Entry 6HW3 (X-ray diffraction, 2.60 A resolution); this record covers chains R and S of the 28 polymer chains in the assembly.

[Chain R]
Protein: Proteasome subunit alpha type-5
From: Saccharomyces cerevisiae (strain ATCC 204508 / S288c)
Notes: EC 3.4.25.1
Reference sequence: P32379 (PSA5_YEAST); residues -7 to 252 here correspond to UniProt positions 1-260 (UniProt number = residue number + 8)
Chain sequence (260 residues; numbered -7 to 252; the number before each row is that of its first residue; numbers below 1 keep their minus sign (Met-7 is residue -7)):
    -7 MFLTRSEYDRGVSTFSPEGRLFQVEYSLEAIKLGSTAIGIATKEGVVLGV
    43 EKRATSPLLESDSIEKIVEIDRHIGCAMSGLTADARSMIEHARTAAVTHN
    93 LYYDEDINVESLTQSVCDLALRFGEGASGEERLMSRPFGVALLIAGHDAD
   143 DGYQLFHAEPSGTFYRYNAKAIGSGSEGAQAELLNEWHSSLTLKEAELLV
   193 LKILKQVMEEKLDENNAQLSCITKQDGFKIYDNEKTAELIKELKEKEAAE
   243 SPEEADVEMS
Not modelled in the structure: -7 to 0, 118-124, 243-252

[Chain S]
Protein: Proteasome subunit alpha type-6
From: Saccharomyces cerevisiae (strain ATCC 204508 / S288c)
Notes: EC 3.4.25.1
Reference sequence: P40302 (PSA6_YEAST); residues 0-233 here correspond to UniProt positions 1-234 (UniProt number = residue number + 1)
Chain sequence (234 residues; row label = number of the first residue in the row; numbering starts at 0):
     0 MFRNNYDGDTVTFSPTGRLFQVEYALEAIKQGSVTVGLRSNTHAVLVALK
    50 RNADELSSYQKKIIKCDEHMGLSLAGLAPDARVLSNYLRQQCNYSSLVFN
   100 RKLAVERAGHLLCDKAQKNTQSYGGRPYGVGLLIIGYDKSGAHLLEFQPS
   150 GNVTELYGTAIGARSQGAKTYLERTLDTFIKIDGNPDELIKAGVEAISQS
   200 LRDESLTVDNLSIAIVGKDTPFTIYDGEAVAKYI
Not modelled in the structure: 0-2
Swiss-Prot annotation at these positions:
  - modified residue: Ser13 (Phosphoserine)
  - cross-link: Lys190 (Glycyl lysine isopeptide (Lys-Gly) (interchain with G-Cter in ubiquitin))

[How chain R and chain S interact]
Pairs across the interface - 46 pairs, chain R then chain S:
  Arg2(R) - Gly7(S)
  Ser5(R) - Arg125(S)
  Thr6(R) - Gly7(S)
  Thr6(R) - Gln20(S)
  Phe7(R) - Gln20(S)  hydrogen bond (backbone-side chain)
  Phe7(R) - Tyr23(S)
  Phe7(R) - Ala24(S)  hydrophobic
  Phe7(R) - Leu76(S)  hydrophobic
  Phe7(R) - Arg125(S)
  Phe7(R) - Pro126(S)
  Phe7(R) - Gly128(S)
  Ser8(R) - Tyr23(S)
  Pro9(R) - Tyr23(S)  hydrophobic
  Pro9(R) - Glu26(S)
  Glu10(R) - Glu26(S)
  Glu10(R) - Gln30(S)
  Gly11(R) - Tyr23(S)
  Gly11(R) - Ala27(S)
  Leu13(R) - Arg125(S)
  Gln106(R) - Arg81(S)  hydrogen bond
  Asp110(R) - Arg81(S)  salt bridge
  Leu113(R) - Pro78(S)  hydrophobic
  Leu113(R) - Asp79(S)
  Leu113(R) - Arg125(S)
  Glu117(R) - Tyr122(S)
  Ser153(R) - Pro78(S)
  Gly154(R) - Pro78(S)
  Thr155(R) - Gln59(S)
  Thr155(R) - Pro78(S)
  Phe156(R) - Gln59(S)
  Tyr157(R) - Arg50(S)
  Tyr157(R) - Ala52(S)
  Tyr157(R) - Ser57(S)
  Tyr157(R) - Gln59(S)
  Arg158(R) - Ser56(S)
  Arg158(R) - Ser57(S)  hydrogen bond (backbone-backbone)
  Tyr159(R) - Ala52(S)
  Tyr159(R) - Asp53(S)
  Tyr159(R) - Leu55(S)
  Tyr159(R) - Ser56(S)
  Asn160(R) - Leu55(S)  hydrogen bond (backbone-backbone)
  Ala161(R) - Leu55(S)
  Gln172(R) - Asp53(S)  hydrogen bond
  Gln172(R) - Leu55(S)
  Leu175(R) - Leu55(S)
  Leu176(R) - Leu55(S)
Other interface residues (no listed pair), chain R (26 interface residues in all): Gly3
Other interface residues (no listed pair), chain S (26 interface residues in all): Asp6, Asn51, Glu54, Gly123

[Overview]
The chain R/chain S interface involves 26 residues from each chain, with 5 hydrogen bonds and 1 salt bridge.
Polar pairs include Asp110(R)-Arg81(S), Phe7(R)-Gln20(S) and Gln106(R)-Arg81(S).
Here chain R is Proteasome subunit alpha type-5 and chain S is Proteasome subunit alpha type-6, both from
Saccharomyces cerevisiae (strain ATCC 204508 / S288c). Entry 6HW3 (Yeast 20S proteasome in complex with 13)
was determined by X-ray diffraction, deposited together with 6HTB, 6HTC, 6HTD, 6HTP, 6HTR, 6HUB and 30 further
entries.
